Entry 7OVB (electron microscopy, 3.61 A resolution); this record covers chains A and B of the 5 polymer chains in the assembly.

Chain A:
Molecule: IcmO (DotL)
Organism: Legionella pneumophila subsp. pneumophila str. Philadelphia 1
Reference sequence: Q5ZYC6 (Q5ZYC6_LEGPH); numbering as in UniProt (aligned over 1-783)
Amino-acid sequence (783 residues; each row starts with the number of its first residue):
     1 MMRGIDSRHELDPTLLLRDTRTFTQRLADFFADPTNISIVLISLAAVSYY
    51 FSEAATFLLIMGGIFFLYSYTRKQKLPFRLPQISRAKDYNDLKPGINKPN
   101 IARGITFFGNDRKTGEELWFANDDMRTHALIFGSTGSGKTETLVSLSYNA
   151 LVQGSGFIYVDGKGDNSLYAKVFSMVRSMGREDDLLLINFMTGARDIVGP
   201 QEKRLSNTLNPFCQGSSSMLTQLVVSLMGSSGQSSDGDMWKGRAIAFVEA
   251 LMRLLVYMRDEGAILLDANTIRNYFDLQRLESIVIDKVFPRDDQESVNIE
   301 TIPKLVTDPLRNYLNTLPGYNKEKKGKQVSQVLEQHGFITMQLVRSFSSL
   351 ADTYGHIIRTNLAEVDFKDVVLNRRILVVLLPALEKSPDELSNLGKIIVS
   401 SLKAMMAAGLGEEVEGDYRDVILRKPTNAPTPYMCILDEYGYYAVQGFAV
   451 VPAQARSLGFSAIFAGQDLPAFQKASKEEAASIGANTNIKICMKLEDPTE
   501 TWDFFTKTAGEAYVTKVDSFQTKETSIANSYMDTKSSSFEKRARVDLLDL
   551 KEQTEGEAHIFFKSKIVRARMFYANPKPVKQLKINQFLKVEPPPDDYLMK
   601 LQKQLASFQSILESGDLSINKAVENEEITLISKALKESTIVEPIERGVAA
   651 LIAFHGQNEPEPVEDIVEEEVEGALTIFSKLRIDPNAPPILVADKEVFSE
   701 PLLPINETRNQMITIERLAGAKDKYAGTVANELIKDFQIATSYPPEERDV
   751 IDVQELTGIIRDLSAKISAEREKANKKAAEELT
Not modelled in the structure: 1-103, 229-238, 412-423, 496-555, 659-783
UniProt features mapped onto this chain:
  - mutagenesis: Gln222 (Q222R: Shows intracellular growth defects. Can still recruit type IV adapter proteins IcmS/IcmW to the inner membrane), Ala363 to Asp366 (Abolishes intracellular growth in A.castellanii), Ala726 to Thr783 (Shows intracellular growth defects. Does not interact with type IV adapter proteins IcmS/IcmW and is unable to recruit them to the inner membrane ...)

Chain B:
Molecule: IcmP (DotM)
Organism: Legionella pneumophila subsp. pneumophila str. Philadelphia 1
Reference sequence: Q5ZYC7 (Q5ZYC7_LEGPH); numbering as in UniProt (aligned over 1-380)
Amino-acid sequence (380 residues; numbered 1 to 380; the number before each row is that of its first residue):
     1 MYIEMAQQQQQSGSDNSMAPVWIVILLFITAYFVWALAHQYIVSFVFTIN
    51 IWQARLVNLFLNNQLLANQIYLMQTLDPNTVNWDQMVTVMRAVGDYMRYP
   101 VICILVVLAFVLYNSNVTLKYRKTYDMKSLRAQEQFNWPAIMPIVKEDLV
   151 SQDVNKGPWAMALTPMEFARKYNLLRKDDALLDNPVPGEEMTAGIRRGDA
   201 KRVFTMQLGPYWDGFERCSPQAYALSAVFMARMNRDRDAANNILKVLDKT
   251 FVDGKPDFSVARPVMKKYQNSELVQEVVAKHAYVLTVIASLLEAAREDGV
   301 VPSSEFLWLKPVDRRLWYMLNCVGRQTPYSEVAGPFAHWKAEKEMGRRSL
   351 VPMIDEAIRALEIAVKEVRLTPRQMEELEP
Not modelled in the structure: 1-121
UniProt features mapped onto this chain:
  - mutagenesis: Arg196 to Arg197 (Results in a significant decrease in replication in macrophages. Displays lower levels of effector translocation), Thr205 (T205R: Abolishes intracellular growth in A.castellanii; when associated with R-208 and R-211), Leu208 (L208R: Abolishes intracellular growth in A.castellanii; when associated with R-205 and R-211), Tyr211 (Y211R: Abolishes intracellular growth in A.castellanii; when associated with R-205 and R-208), Arg217 (R217E: Results in a significant decrease in replication in macrophages. Displays lower levels of effector translocation), Val300 to Ser303 (Abolishes intracellular growth in A.castellanii), Gln326 to Thr327 (Abolishes intracellular growth in A.castellanii)

Chain A / chain B interface:
Contacting residue pairs (102; chain A residue first):
  Ile105(A) - Glu134(B)
  Ile105(A) - Trp138(B)  hydrophobic
  Gly115(A) - Arg122(B)
  Glu117(A) - Arg122(B)
  Glu117(A) - Lys123(B)
  Trp119(A) - Glu134(B)
  Tyr148(A) - Met127(B)
  Tyr148(A) - Leu130(B)  hydrophobic
  Val152(A) - Ile141(B)
  Gln153(A) - Glu134(B)
  Gln153(A) - Trp138(B)  hydrogen bond
  Gly154(A) - Ser304(B)
  Phe173(A) - Met161(B)  hydrophobic
  Arg177(A) - Leu149(B)  hydrogen bond (side chain-backbone)
  Arg177(A) - Gln152(B)
  Arg177(A) - Trp159(B)  hydrogen bond (side chain-backbone)
  Ser178(A) - Met127(B)
  Ser178(A) - Arg131(B)  hydrogen bond (backbone-side chain)
  Ser178(A) - Ile144(B)
  Ser178(A) - Val150(B)
  Met179(A) - Arg131(B)
  Met179(A) - Ile144(B)
  Gly180(A) - Ile144(B)
  Gly180(A) - Leu149(B)
  Gly180(A) - Lys310(B)
  Arg181(A) - Ser304(B)
  Glu182(A) - Val154(B)
  Glu182(A) - Met161(B)
  Asp183(A) - Ala162(B)
  Asp183(A) - Lys310(B)  salt bridge
  Asp183(A) - Trp317(B)  hydrogen bond
  Asp183(A) - Tyr318(B)  hydrogen bond
  Asp183(A) - Arg325(B)  hydrogen bond (backbone-side chain)
  Asp183(A) - Tyr329(B)  hydrogen bond (backbone-side chain)
  Asp184(A) - Ser303(B)
  Asp184(A) - Asn321(B)
  Gly199(A) - Glu367(B)
  Pro200(A) - Glu367(B)
  Pro200(A) - Arg369(B)
  Gln201(A) - Glu367(B)  hydrogen bond (backbone-backbone)
  Gln201(A) - Val368(B)
  Gln201(A) - Arg369(B)  hydrogen bond (backbone-backbone)
  Leu362(A) - Gln326(B)
  Leu362(A) - Thr327(B)
  Ala363(A) - Gln326(B)
  Glu364(A) - Thr327(B)
  Asp366(A) - Gln326(B)  hydrogen bond
  Asp369(A) - Gly324(B)
  Asp369(A) - Arg325(B)
  Asn373(A) - Arg296(B)  hydrogen bond
  Asn373(A) - Pro302(B)
  Asn373(A) - Ser303(B)
  Arg374(A) - Pro302(B)
  Arg375(A) - Asn321(B)  hydrogen bond (side chain-backbone)
  Arg375(A) - Arg325(B)
  Arg424(A) - Arg235(B)
  Pro426(A) - Gly299(B)
  Thr427(A) - Arg237(B)
  Thr427(A) - Gly299(B)
  Pro430(A) - Trp138(B)
  Phe572(A) - Tyr125(B)
  Phe572(A) - Asp126(B)
  Gln581(A) - Val154(B)
  Lys583(A) - Asn155(B)
  Lys583(A) - Met161(B)
  Lys583(A) - Ala162(B)
  Lys583(A) - Thr164(B)
  Lys583(A) - Glu167(B)  salt bridge
  Asn585(A) - Tyr329(B)  hydrogen bond
  Gln586(A) - Thr164(B)
  Gln586(A) - Pro165(B)
  Phe587(A) - Pro165(B)
  Phe587(A) - Arg325(B)
  Phe587(A) - Thr327(B)
  Phe587(A) - Pro328(B)
  Phe587(A) - Tyr329(B)  hydrophobic
  Leu588(A) - Thr327(B)
  Leu588(A) - Pro328(B)
  Leu588(A) - Tyr329(B)
  Leu588(A) - Ser330(B)
  Leu588(A) - Ala333(B)  hydrophobic
  Leu588(A) - Ala360(B)
  Leu588(A) - Leu361(B)  hydrophobic
  Leu588(A) - Ala364(B)  hydrophobic
  Lys589(A) - Ala360(B)
  Lys589(A) - Ile363(B)
  Val590(A) - Pro328(B)  hydrophobic
  Val590(A) - Phe336(B)  hydrophobic
  Val590(A) - Ala360(B)
  Glu591(A) - Glu356(B)
  Glu591(A) - Arg359(B)
  Pro592(A) - Glu344(B)
  Pro593(A) - Ala341(B)
  Pro593(A) - Glu356(B)
  Pro594(A) - Glu356(B)
  Asp595(A) - Glu344(B)
  Tyr597(A) - Met353(B)
  Leu598(A) - Glu344(B)
  Leu598(A) - Met345(B)  hydrophobic
  Leu601(A) - Met353(B)  hydrophobic
  Gln602(A) - Arg347(B)  hydrogen bond
  Leu605(A) - Arg347(B)
Other interface residues (no listed pair), chain A (63 interface residues in all): Phe107, Asn110, Glu116, Glu202, Arg204, Gln214, Leu372, Lys425, Ala429, Tyr573, Pro576, Lys577
Other interface residues (no listed pair), chain B (70 interface residues in all): Thr124, Asp153, Ala160, Gly188, Glu189, Thr192, Glu297, Asp298, Val300, Leu307, Cys322, Val323, Lys340, Lys366

Summary:
63 residues of chain A and 70 residues of chain B are in contact, with 15 hydrogen bonds and 2 salt bridges.
Polar pairs include Asp183(A)-Lys310(B), Lys583(A)-Glu167(B) and Gln153(A)-Trp138(B). From UniProt: 7
mutagenesis sites on chain A; 12 mutagenesis sites on chain B.
Chain A is IcmO (DotL) and chain B is IcmP (DotM), both from Legionella pneumophila subsp. pneumophila str.
Philadelphia 1; the structure, L. pneumophila Type IV Coupling Complex (T4CC) with density for DotY N-terminal
and middle domains, was determined by electron microscopy.
